Entry 3TV4 (X-ray diffraction, 3.40 A resolution); this record covers chain A.

Chain A:
Name: Serine/threonine-protein kinase B-raf
Source organism: Homo sapiens
Notes: EC 2.7.11.1
UniProtKB: P15056 (BRAF_HUMAN); residue numbers follow UniProt; this construct covers 432-726
Chain sequence (307 residues; each row starts with the number of its first residue):
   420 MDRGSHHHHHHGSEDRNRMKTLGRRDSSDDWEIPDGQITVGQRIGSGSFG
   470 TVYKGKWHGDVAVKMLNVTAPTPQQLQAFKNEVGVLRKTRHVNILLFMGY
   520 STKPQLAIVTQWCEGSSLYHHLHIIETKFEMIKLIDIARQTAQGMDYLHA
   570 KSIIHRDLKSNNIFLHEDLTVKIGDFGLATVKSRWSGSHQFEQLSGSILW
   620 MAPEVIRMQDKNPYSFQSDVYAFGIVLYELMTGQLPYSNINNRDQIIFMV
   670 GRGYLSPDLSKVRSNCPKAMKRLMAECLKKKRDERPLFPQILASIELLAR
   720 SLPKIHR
Unresolved in the structure: 420-447, 466-467, 604-613, 724-726
Sequence notes: expression tag (420-431)
Curated features (UniProtKB/Swiss-Prot):
  - active site: Asp-576 (Proton acceptor)
  - binding site (ATP): Ile-463 to Val-471, Lys-483
  - site: Met-438, Lys-439 (Breakpoint for translocation to form KIAA1549-BRAF fusion protein)
  - modified residue: Ser-446 (Phosphoserine), Ser-447 (Phosphoserine), Arg-671 (Omega-N-methylarginine)
  - cross-link: Lys-578 (Glycyl lysine isopeptide (Lys-Gly) (interchain with G-Cter in ubiquitin))
Residues lining bound ligands: TV4 (N-(6-amino-5-bromopyridin-3-yl)-2,6-difluoro-3-[(propylsulfonyl)amino]benzamide): Ile-463, Val-471, Ala-481, Val-482, Lys-483, Leu-505, Leu-514, Ile-527, Thr-529, Gln-530, Trp-531, Cys-532, Phe-583, Gly-593, Asp-594, Phe-595, Gly-596, Leu-597
Reported in the primary citation:
  - binding site for TV4: Ile-463, Val-471, Thr-529, Trp-531, Cys-532, Phe-583

In short:
Bound to chain A: compound TV4. Curated annotation (UniProt) lists active-site residue Asp-576 and 10
ATP-binding residues. From the paper: a binding site for TV4 at Ile-463, Val-471 and Thr-529 among others.
Chain A is Serine/threonine-protein kinase B-raf (Homo sapiens); the structure, Human B-Raf Kinase Domain in
Complex with an Bromopyridine Benzamide Inhibitor, was determined by X-ray diffraction (same publication as
3TV6).
